PDB entry 4IRD | X-ray diffraction, 2.48 A resolution | chains H and F of the 3 polymer chains in the assembly

# Chain H
Molecule: 14-nt DNA strand
Sequence (14 nucleotides; numbered 860 to 873; the number before each row is that of its first residue):
   860 GGGTCCTAGG ACCC

# Chain F
Protein: DNA polymerase IV
Organism: Escherichia coli
Notes: EC 2.7.7.7
Reference sequence: Q47155 (DPO4_ECOLI); residue numbers follow UniProt; this construct covers 2-341
Sequence (342 residues; each row starts with the number of its first residue; numbering starts at 0):
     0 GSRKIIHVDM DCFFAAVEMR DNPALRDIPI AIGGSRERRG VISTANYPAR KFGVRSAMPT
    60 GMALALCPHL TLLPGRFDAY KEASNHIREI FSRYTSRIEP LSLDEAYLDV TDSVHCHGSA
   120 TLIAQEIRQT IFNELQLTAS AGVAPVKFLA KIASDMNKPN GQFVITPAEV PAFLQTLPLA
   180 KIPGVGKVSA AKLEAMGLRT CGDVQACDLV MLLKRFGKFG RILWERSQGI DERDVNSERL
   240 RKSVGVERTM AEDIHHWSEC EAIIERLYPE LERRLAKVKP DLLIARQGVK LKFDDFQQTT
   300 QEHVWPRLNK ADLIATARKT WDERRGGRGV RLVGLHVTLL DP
Differences from the reference sequence: expression tag (0-1); conflict Ala64 (Lys in Q47155), Ala205 (Lys in Q47155)
UniProt features mapped onto this chain:
  - active site: Glu104
  - binding site (Mg(2+)): Asp8, Asp103
  - site: Phe13 (Substrate discrimination)
  - natural variant: Glu36 to Arg38 (sequence variant, change not given here; In strain: ECOR 45B1), Gln124 (Q124K: In strain: ECOR 35D), Asn132 (N132S: In strain: ECOR 34B1 and ECOR 37UG), Gln135 (Q135H: In strain: ECOR 70B1), Pro170 (P170S: In strain: ECOR 37UG), Ala171 (A171T: In strain: ECOR 45B1, ECOR 46D and 2 more), Leu176 (L176F: In strain: ECOR 37UG), Gly201 (G201S: In strain: ECOR 59B2), Met210 (M210I: In strain: ECOR 37UG, ECOR 45B1 and 4 more; M210T: In strain: ECOR 35D, ECOR 46D and 6 more), Arg225 (R225C: In strain: ECOR 59B2 and ECOR 60B2), Ala310 (A310S: In strain: ECOR 57B2, ECOR 59B2 and 2 more), Asp321 (D321N: In strain: ECOR 35D)
  - mutagenesis: Asp8 (D8A/H: Loss of function), Arg49 (R49A/F: Loss of function), Asp103 (D103A/N: Loss of function), Glu104 (E104A: Loss of function)
Metal / ion sites: Mg2+ site 1: Asp8, Met9, Asp103 (together with DZ4); Mg2+ site 2: Asp103, Glu104 (together with DZ4)
Ligand contacts: DZ4 (2'-deoxy-5'-O-[(R)-hydroxy{[(R)-hydroxy(phosphonooxy)phosphoryl]amino}phosphoryl]adenosine): Asp8, Met9, Asp10, Cys11, Phe12, Phe13, Ser42, Thr43, Tyr46, Arg49, Ser55, Ala56, Asp103, Glu104, Lys157
What the authors report for this chain:
  - Mg2+ coordination: Asp8, Met9, Asp103
  - binding site for DZ4: Ser42
  - catalytic residues: Glu104 (proposed by the authors, not directly observed)
  - specificity-determining residues: Ser42
  - mutagenesis - S42A: decreased catalytic activity on misincorporation

# Chain H / chain F interface
Residue-residue contacts (27; chain H residue first):
  DC865(H) with Arg285(F), sugar contact
  DT866(H) with Arg285(F), salt bridge to the phosphate; Glu301(F), sugar contact; His302(F), phosphate contact; Val303(F), hydrogen bond to the phosphate
  DA867(H) with Thr299(F), phosphate contact; Gln300(F), phosphate contact; Glu301(F), hydrogen bond to the phosphate; Arg323(F), salt bridge to the phosphate
  DG868(H) with Thr298(F), hydrogen bond to the phosphate; Thr299(F), hydrogen bond to the phosphate; Arg323(F), salt bridge to the phosphate
  DA870(H) with Val187(F), phosphate contact
  DC871(H) with Gly183(F), sugar contact; Gly185(F), hydrogen bond to the phosphate; Lys186(F), phosphate contact; Val187(F), hydrogen bond to the phosphate; Ser188(F), hydrogen bond to the phosphate
  DC872(H) with Ile181(F), phosphate contact; Pro182(F), phosphate contact; Gly183(F), hydrogen bond to the phosphate; Val184(F), hydrogen bond to the phosphate; Gly185(F), phosphate contact
  DC873(H) with Ser101(F), hydrogen bond to the phosphate; Asp103(F), phosphate contact; Glu104(F), phosphate contact; Lys150(F), salt bridge to the phosphate
Interface residues without a listed pair, chain F (22 interface residues in all): Leu100, Gln297

# Summary
8 residues of chain H and 22 residues of chain F are in contact; the contacts include 10 hydrogen bonds and 4
salt bridges. Polar pairs include DT866(H)-Val303(F), DA867(H)-Glu301(F) and DG868(H)-Thr298(F). Bound to
chain F: compound DZ4. From the paper: the catalytic residue Glu104(F); S42A of chain F reduces catalytic
activity on misincorporation.
Here chain H is a 14-nt DNA strand and chain F is DNA polymerase IV (Escherichia coli). Entry 4IRD (Structure
of Polymerase-DNA complex) was determined by X-ray diffraction together with 4IR9, 4IRK, 4IR1 and 4IRC from
the same study.
